Entry 7FFF (electron microscopy, 3.00 A resolution); this record covers chains S and G of the 20 polymer chains in the assembly.

Chain S:
Name: Capsid protein
Source organism: Venezuelan equine encephalitis virus (strain TC-83)
Notes: EC 3.4.21.90
Reference sequence: P05674 (POLS_EEVV8); residues 1-275 here = UniProt positions 1-275
Chain sequence (275 residues; row label = number of the first residue in the row):
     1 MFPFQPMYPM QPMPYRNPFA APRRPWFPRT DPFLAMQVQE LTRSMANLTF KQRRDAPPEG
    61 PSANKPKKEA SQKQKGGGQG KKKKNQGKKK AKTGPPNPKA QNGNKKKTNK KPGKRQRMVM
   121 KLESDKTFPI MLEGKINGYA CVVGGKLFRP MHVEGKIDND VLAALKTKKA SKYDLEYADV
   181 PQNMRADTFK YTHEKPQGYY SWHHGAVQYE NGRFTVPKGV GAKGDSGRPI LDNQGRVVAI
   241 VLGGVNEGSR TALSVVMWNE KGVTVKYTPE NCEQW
Disordered / not traced: 1-112
Construct notes: engineered mutation Asn64 (Lys in P05674)
Swiss-Prot annotation at these positions:
  - region: Met1 to Phe33 (Necessary for nucleocapsid assembly and virus assembly), Phe33 to Lys68 (Host transcription inhibition), Ala91 to Thr127 (Binding to the viral RNA), Pro112 to Lys126 (Ribosome-binding)
  - motif: Leu41 to Leu48 (Supraphysiological nuclear export signal)
  - active site (Charge relay system): His152, Asp174, Ser226
  - site: Tyr200 (Involved in dimerization of the capsid protein), Asn233 (Involved in dimerization of the capsid protein), Trp275 (Cleavage)
  - modified residue: Thr93 (Phosphothreonine), Thr108 (Phosphothreonine), Ser124 (Phosphoserine), Thr127 (Phosphothreonine)

Chain G:
Name: Spike glycoprotein E1
Source organism: Venezuelan equine encephalitis virus (strain TC-83)
Reference sequence: P05674 (POLS_EEVV8); residues 1-442 here correspond to UniProt positions 813-1254 (UniProt number = residue number + 812)
Chain sequence (442 residues; each row starts with the number of its first residue):
     1 YEHATTMPSQ AGISYNTIVN RAGYAPLPIS ITPTKIKLIP TVNLEYVTCH YKTGMDSPAI
    61 KCCGSQECTP TYRPDEQCKV FTGVYPFMWG GAYCFCDTEN TQVSKAYVMK SDDCLADHAE
   121 AYKAHTASVQ AFLNITVGEH SIVTTVYVNG ETPVNFNGVK ITAGPLSTAW TPFDRKIVQY
   181 AGEIYNYDFP EYGAGQPGAF GDIQSRTVSS SDLYANTNLV LQRPKAGAIH VPYTQAPSGF
   241 EQWKKDKAPS LKFTAPFGCE IYTNPIRAEN CAVGSIPLAF DIPDALFTRV SETPTLSAAE
   301 CTLNECVYSS DFGGIATVKY SASKSGKCAV HVPSGTATLK EAAVELTEQG SATIHFSTAN
   361 IHPEFRLQIC TSYVTCKGDC HPPKDHIVTH PQYHAQTFTA AVSKTAWTWL TSLLGGSAVI
   421 IIIGLVLATI VAMYVLTNQK HN
Disulfides: Cys62-Cys94, Cys63-Cys96, Cys259-Cys271, Cys301-Cys376, Cys306-Cys380, Cys328-Cys370
Swiss-Prot annotation at these positions:
  - region: Val84 to Thr101 (E1 fusion peptide loop)
  - glycosylation: Asn134 (N-linked (GlcNAc...) asparagine)

How chain S and chain G interact:
Pairs across the interface (7):
  Tyr173(S) - Gln439(G)  hydrogen bond
  Trp258(S) - Asn442(G)
  Asn259(S) - Asn438(G)
  Asn259(S) - His441(G)
  Val263(S) - Asn438(G)
  Val265(S) - Gln439(G)
  Val265(S) - Asn442(G)
Other interface residues (no listed pair), chain S (7 interface residues in all): Met257, Lys261
Other interface residues (no listed pair), chain G (5 interface residues in all): Val435

In short:
7 residues of chain S and 5 residues of chain G are in contact, with 1 hydrogen bond. The hydrogen-bonded pair
is Tyr173(S)-Gln439(G). From UniProt: 3 active-site residues on chain S.
Chain S is Capsid protein and chain G is Spike glycoprotein E1, both from Venezuelan equine encephalitis virus
(strain TC-83); the structure, Structure of Venezuelan equine encephalitis virus with the receptor LDLRAD3,
was determined by electron microscopy, deposited together with 7FFE, 7FFL, 7FFN, 7FFO and 7FFQ.
